PDB entry 8FYB | electron microscopy, 3.10 A resolution | chains E and F of the 10 polymer chains in the assembly

# Chain E (and F)
Protein: Cas1
Notes: chain F of this document is another copy of the same molecule, construct and numbering; everything in this record applies to it too
Amino-acid sequence (316 residues; row label = number of the first residue in the row):
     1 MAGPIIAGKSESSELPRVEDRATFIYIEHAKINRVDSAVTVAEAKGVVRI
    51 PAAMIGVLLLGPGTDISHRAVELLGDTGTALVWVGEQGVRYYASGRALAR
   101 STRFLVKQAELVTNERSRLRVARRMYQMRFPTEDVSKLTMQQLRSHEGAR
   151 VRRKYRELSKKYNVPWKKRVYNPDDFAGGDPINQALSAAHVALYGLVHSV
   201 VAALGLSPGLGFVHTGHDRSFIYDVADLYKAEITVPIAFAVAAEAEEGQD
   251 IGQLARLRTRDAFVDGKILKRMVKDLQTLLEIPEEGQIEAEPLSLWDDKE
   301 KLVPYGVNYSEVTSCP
Not modelled in the structure: 1-19, 312-316 (chain F: 1, 283-316)
What the authors report for this chain:
  - binding site for the 33-nt DNA strand: K168
  - binding site for the 78-nt DNA strand: Q141
  - binding site for the 64-nt DNA strand: K168

# How chain E and chain F interact
Contacting residue pairs (76; chain E residue first):
  L60(E) - H68(F)
  G61(E) - H68(F)
  P62(E) - H68(F)
  T64(E) - S67(F)
  T64(E) - H68(F)  hydrogen bond (backbone-backbone)
  D65(E) - I66(F)
  D65(E) - S67(F)
  I66(E) - D65(F)
  I66(E) - I66(F)  hydrogen bond (backbone-backbone)
  S67(E) - T64(F)
  S67(E) - D65(F)
  H68(E) - L60(F)
  H68(E) - G61(F)  hydrogen bond (side chain-backbone)
  H68(E) - P62(F)
  H68(E) - G63(F)
  H68(E) - T64(F)  hydrogen bond (backbone-backbone)
  H68(E) - W83(F)
  H68(E) - G85(F)
  V71(E) - W83(F)
  V71(E) - Y91(F)  hydrophobic
  E72(E) - R90(F)  salt bridge
  G75(E) - Y91(F)
  D76(E) - R90(F)  salt bridge
  T79(E) - Y91(F)  hydrogen bond (backbone-side chain)
  A80(E) - Y91(F)
  L81(E) - Y91(F)  hydrogen bond (backbone-side chain)
  W83(E) - V71(F)  hydrophobic
  W83(E) - W83(F)  hydrophobic
  V84(E) - H68(F)  hydrogen bond (backbone-side chain)
  Y91(E) - G95(F)
  Y91(E) - R96(F)
  Y92(E) - H68(F)
  Y92(E) - E72(F)
  Y92(E) - G95(F)
  A93(E) - V71(F)  hydrophobic
  A93(E) - S94(F)
  S94(E) - A93(F)
  S94(E) - S94(F)  hydrogen bond (backbone-backbone)
  G95(E) - Y91(F)
  G95(E) - Y92(F)
  G95(E) - R219(F)
  R96(E) - Y91(F)  hydrogen bond (backbone-side chain)
  R96(E) - H217(F)
  R96(E) - D218(F)
  R96(E) - R219(F)
  A97(E) - D218(F)  hydrogen bond (backbone-side chain)
  R100(E) - H217(F)
  R100(E) - D218(F)  hydrogen bond (backbone-backbone)
  T102(E) - G216(F)
  T102(E) - H217(F)
  L105(E) - S207(F)
  L105(E) - G209(F)
  L105(E) - L210(F)  hydrophobic
  A109(E) - T113(F)
  E110(E) - T113(F)
  T113(E) - A109(F)
  T113(E) - E110(F)
  T113(E) - T113(F)  hydrogen bond
  D174(E) - A2(F)
  D174(E) - G3(F)  hydrogen bond (side chain-backbone)
  D174(E) - P4(F)
  H198(E) - R96(F)
  S207(E) - S207(F)  hydrogen bond
  G209(E) - T102(F)
  G209(E) - L105(F)
  L210(E) - L105(F)  hydrophobic
  L210(E) - V106(F)  hydrophobic
  L210(E) - A109(F)  hydrophobic
  G216(E) - R100(F)
  G216(E) - T102(F)
  H217(E) - R100(F)
  H217(E) - T102(F)
  D218(E) - R96(F)  salt bridge
  D218(E) - A97(F)
  D218(E) - R100(F)  salt bridge
  R219(E) - R96(F)
Also at the interface, not in a pair above, chain E (40 interface residues in all): G63
Also at the interface, not in a pair above, chain F (42 interface residues in all): R69, V84, A99, S101

# In short
40 residues of chain E face 42 of chain F across their interface, with 14 hydrogen bonds and 4 salt bridges.
Polar contacts include E72(E)-R90(F), D76(E)-R90(F) and D218(E)-R96(F). The paper reports a binding site for
the 33-nt DNA strand at K168(E); a binding site for the 78-nt DNA strand at Q141(E).
Chain E and chain F are both Cas1; the structure, Cryo-EM structure of Cas1:Cas2-DEDDh:half-site integration
complex, was determined by electron microscopy together with 8FY9, 8FYA, 8FYC and 8FYD from the same study.
